Entry 8RJH (X-ray diffraction, 2.60 A resolution); this record covers chains A and C of the 3 polymer chains in the assembly.

[Chain A]
Name: MHC class I antigen
Organism: Homo sapiens
UniProt: A0A411J078 (A0A411J078_HUMAN); residues 1-276 here correspond to UniProt positions 25-300 (UniProt number = residue number + 24)
Chain sequence (276 residues; numbered 1 to 276; the number before each row is that of its first residue):
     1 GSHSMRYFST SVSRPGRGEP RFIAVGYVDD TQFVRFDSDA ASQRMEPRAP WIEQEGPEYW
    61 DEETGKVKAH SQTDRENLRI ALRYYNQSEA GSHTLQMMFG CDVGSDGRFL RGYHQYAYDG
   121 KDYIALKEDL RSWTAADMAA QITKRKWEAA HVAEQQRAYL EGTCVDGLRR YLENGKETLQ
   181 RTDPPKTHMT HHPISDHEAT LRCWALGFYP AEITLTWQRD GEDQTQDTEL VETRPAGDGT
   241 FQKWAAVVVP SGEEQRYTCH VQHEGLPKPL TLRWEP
Disulfides: C101-C164, C203-C259

[Chain C]
Name: Asn-tyr-asn-tyr-leu-phe-arg-leu-phe
Chain sequence (9 residues; each row starts with the number of its first residue):
     1 NYNYLFRLF

[How chain A and chain C interact]
Residue-residue contacts (49; chain A residue first):
  M5(A) - N1(C)
  Y7(A) - N1(C)  hydrogen bond (side chain-backbone)
  Y7(A) - Y2(C)  hydrogen bond (side chain-backbone)
  A24(A) - Y2(C)
  M45(A) - Y2(C)  hydrophobic
  Y59(A) - N1(C)
  E63(A) - N1(C)  hydrogen bond
  E63(A) - Y2(C)  hydrogen bond (side chain-backbone)
  K66(A) - Y2(C)  hydrogen bond (side chain-backbone)
  K66(A) - N3(C)
  K66(A) - Y4(C)
  V67(A) - Y2(C)
  H70(A) - Y2(C)  hydrogen bond
  H70(A) - F6(C)
  T73(A) - F6(C)
  T73(A) - R7(C)
  T73(A) - L8(C)
  E76(A) - L8(C)
  N77(A) - R7(C)  hydrogen bond (side chain-backbone)
  N77(A) - L8(C)
  N77(A) - F9(C)  hydrogen bond (side chain-backbone)
  I80(A) - F9(C)  hydrophobic
  Y84(A) - F9(C)  hydrogen bond (side chain-backbone)
  L95(A) - F9(C)  hydrophobic
  M97(A) - F6(C)  hydrophobic
  F99(A) - Y2(C)  hydrophobic
  F99(A) - N3(C)
  F99(A) - F6(C)  hydrophobic
  Y116(A) - F6(C)
  Y116(A) - F9(C)  hydrophobic
  Y123(A) - F9(C)  hydrophobic
  T143(A) - F9(C)  hydrogen bond (side chain-backbone)
  K146(A) - L8(C)
  K146(A) - F9(C)  hydrogen bond (side chain-backbone)
  W147(A) - R7(C)
  W147(A) - L8(C)  hydrogen bond (side chain-backbone)
  W147(A) - F9(C)  hydrophobic
  V152(A) - R7(C)
  Q155(A) - R7(C)
  Q156(A) - N3(C)  hydrogen bond
  Q156(A) - L5(C)
  Y159(A) - N1(C)  hydrogen bond (side chain-backbone)
  Y159(A) - Y2(C)
  Y159(A) - N3(C)
  T163(A) - N1(C)
  T163(A) - Y4(C)  hydrogen bond
  G167(A) - N1(C)
  R170(A) - N1(C)  hydrogen bond
  Y171(A) - N1(C)  hydrogen bond (side chain-backbone)
Interface residues without a listed pair, chain A (34 interface residues in all): S9, F22, H114, A150

[Overview]
34 residues of chain A and 9 residues of chain C are in contact, with 17 hydrogen bonds. Polar pairs include
Y7(A)-N1(C), Y7(A)-Y2(C) and E63(A)-N1(C).
Here chain A is MHC class I antigen (Homo sapiens) and chain C is Asn-tyr-asn-tyr-leu-phe-arg-leu-phe. Entry
8RJH (HLA A*2402-NF9_6F pMHC complex) was determined by X-ray diffraction.
